Entry 8J4U (electron microscopy, 2.97 A resolution); this record covers chains I and J of the 18 polymer chains in the assembly.

== Chain I (and J) ==
Name: SIR2-like domain-containing protein
From: Escherichia coli
Notes: chain J of this document is another copy of the same molecule, construct and numbering; everything in this record applies to it too
UniProtKB: A0A7B5N0T7 (A0A7B5N0T7_ECOLX); residues 1-415 here = UniProt positions 1-415
Sequence (415 residues; each row starts with the number of its first residue):
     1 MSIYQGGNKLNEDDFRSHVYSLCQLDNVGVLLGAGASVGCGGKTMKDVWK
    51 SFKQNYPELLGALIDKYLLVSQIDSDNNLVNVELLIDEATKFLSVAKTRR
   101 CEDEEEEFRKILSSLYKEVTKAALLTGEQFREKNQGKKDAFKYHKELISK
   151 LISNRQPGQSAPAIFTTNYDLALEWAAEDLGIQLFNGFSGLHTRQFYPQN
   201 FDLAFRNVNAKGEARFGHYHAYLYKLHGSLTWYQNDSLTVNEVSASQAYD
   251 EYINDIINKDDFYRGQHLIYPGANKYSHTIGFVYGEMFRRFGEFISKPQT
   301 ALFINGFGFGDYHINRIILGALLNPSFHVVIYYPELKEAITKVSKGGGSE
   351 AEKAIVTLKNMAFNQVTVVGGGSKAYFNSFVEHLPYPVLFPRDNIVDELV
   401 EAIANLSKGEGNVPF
Unresolved in the structure: 1, 210-217, 388-394, 407-415 (chain J: 1, 211-216, 408-415)
Residues lining bound ligands: Adenosine-5-Diphosphoribose (AR6; [(2R,3S,4R,5R)-5-(6-aminopurin-9-yl)-3,4-dihydroxy-oxolan-2-yl]methyl[hydroxy-[[(2R,3S,4R,5S)-3,4,5-trihydroxyoxolan-2-yl]methoxy]phosphoryl] hydrogen phosphate): G33, A34, G35, V38, T44, M45, N81, E83, T167, H227, N305, G306, F307, G308, G310, D311, P334, E335, A375, Y376, F377

== How chain I and chain J interact ==
Pairs across the interface (19; chain I residue first):
  Y67(I) - T98(J)
  Y67(I) - R99(J)
  K91(I) - K91(J)
  K91(I) - S94(J)
  K91(I) - V95(J)
  F92(I) - R99(J)
  S94(I) - K91(J)
  V95(I) - F92(J)  hydrophobic
  R100(I) - L68(J)
  E104(I) - R99(J)  salt bridge
  F196(I) - R316(J)  hydrogen bond (backbone-side chain)
  Q199(I) - G320(J)
  L238(I) - E350(J)
  Y276(I) - N274(J)
  S277(I) - N274(J)
  H278(I) - N274(J)
  H278(I) - Y312(J)
  T279(I) - Y312(J)
  H313(I) - T279(J)
Other interface residues (no listed pair), chain I (28 interface residues in all): K66, L68, E88, T98, R99, K275, G281, F282, G285, E286, R289, E293, R316
Other interface residues (no listed pair), chain J (19 interface residues in all): Y67, R100, Y276, I280, R289, H313

== Overview ==
28 residues of chain I face 19 of chain J across their interface; the contacts include 1 hydrogen bond and 1
salt bridge. Among the polar pairs are E104(I)-R99(J) and F196(I)-R316(J). Chain I binds
Adenosine-5-Diphosphoribose.
Chain I and chain J are both SIR2-like domain-containing protein (Escherichia coli); the structure, Structure
of HerA-Sir2 complex from Escherichia coli Nezha system, was determined by electron microscopy.
